PDB entry 7MW1 | X-ray diffraction, 3.40 A resolution | chains A and C

Chain A:
Molecule: Nuclear pore complex protein Nup93
From: Homo sapiens
UniProt: Q8N1F7 (NUP93_HUMAN); residue numbers follow UniProt; this construct covers 174-819
Amino-acid sequence (672 residues; numbered 148 to 819; the number before each row is that of its first residue):
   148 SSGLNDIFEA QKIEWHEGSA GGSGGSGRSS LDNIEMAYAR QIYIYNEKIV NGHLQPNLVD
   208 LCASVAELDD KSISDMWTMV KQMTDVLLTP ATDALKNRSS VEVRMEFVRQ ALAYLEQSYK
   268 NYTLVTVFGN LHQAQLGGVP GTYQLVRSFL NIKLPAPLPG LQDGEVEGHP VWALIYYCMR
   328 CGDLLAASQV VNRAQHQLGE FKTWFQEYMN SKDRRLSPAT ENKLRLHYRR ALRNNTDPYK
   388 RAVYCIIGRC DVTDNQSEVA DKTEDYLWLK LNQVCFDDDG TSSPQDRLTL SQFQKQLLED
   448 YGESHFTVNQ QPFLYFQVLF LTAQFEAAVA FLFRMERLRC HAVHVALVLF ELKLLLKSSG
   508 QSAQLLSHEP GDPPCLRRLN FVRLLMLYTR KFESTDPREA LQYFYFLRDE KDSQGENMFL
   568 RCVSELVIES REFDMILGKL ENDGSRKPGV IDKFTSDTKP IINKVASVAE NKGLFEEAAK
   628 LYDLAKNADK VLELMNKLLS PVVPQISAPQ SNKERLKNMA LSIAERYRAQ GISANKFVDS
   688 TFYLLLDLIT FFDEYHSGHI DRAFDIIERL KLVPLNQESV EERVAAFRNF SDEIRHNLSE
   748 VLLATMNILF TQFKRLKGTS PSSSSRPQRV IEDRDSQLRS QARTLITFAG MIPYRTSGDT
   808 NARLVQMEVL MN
Disordered / not traced: 148-175, 425-430, 763-779
Differences from the reference sequence: expression tag (148-173)
Disulfides: Cys392-Cys397

Chain C:
Molecule: Nucleoporin Nup35
From: Homo sapiens
UniProt: Q8NFH5 (NUP35_HUMAN); residue numbers follow UniProt; this construct covers 84-150
Amino-acid sequence (68 residues; row label = number of the first residue in the row):
    83 SDKSGAPPVR SIYDDISSPG LGSTPLTSRR QPNISVMQSP LVGVTSTPGT GQSMFSPASI
   143 GQPRKTTL
Disordered / not traced: 83-87, 96-150
Differences from the reference sequence: expression tag (83)

How chain A and chain C interact:
Residue-residue contacts (21; chain A residue first):
  Tyr266(A) - Ile94(C)  hydrophobic
  Tyr269(A) - Ile94(C)  hydrophobic
  Tyr269(A) - Tyr95(C)
  Asn402(A) - Ala88(C)
  Asp408(A) - Pro90(C)
  Lys409(A) - Pro90(C)
  Lys409(A) - Arg92(C)
  Thr410(A) - Pro90(C)  hydrogen bond (side chain-backbone)
  Thr410(A) - Val91(C)
  Thr410(A) - Arg92(C)  hydrogen bond (backbone-backbone)
  Glu411(A) - Ile94(C)
  Tyr413(A) - Pro89(C)  hydrophobic
  Tyr448(A) - Ala88(C)
  Tyr448(A) - Pro89(C)
  His452(A) - Pro89(C)  hydrogen bond (side chain-backbone)
  His452(A) - Val91(C)
  Phe453(A) - Val91(C)  hydrophobic
  Val455(A) - Val91(C)  hydrophobic
  Asn456(A) - Val91(C)  hydrogen bond (side chain-backbone)
  Leu461(A) - Val91(C)
  Leu461(A) - Ser93(C)
Other interface residues (no listed pair), chain A (15 interface residues in all): Ala407
Interface features reported in the paper:
  - interface residues, chain C: Ala88(C)
  - hot spots on chain C (mutagenesis) - P89A, P90A, I94A: decreased binding to NUP93SOL

Overview:
15 residues of chain A and 8 residues of chain C are in contact; the contacts include 4 hydrogen bonds. Polar
pairs include Thr410(A)-Pro90(C), His452(A)-Pro89(C) and Asn456(A)-Val91(C). The paper reports that P89A, P90A
and I94A of chain C reduce binding to NUP93SOL; the interface residue Ala88(C).
Here chain A is Nuclear pore complex protein Nup93 and chain C is Nucleoporin Nup35, both from Homo sapiens.
Entry 7MW1 (Crystal structure of the Homo sapiens NUP93-NUP53 complex (NUP93 residues 174-819; NUP53 residues
84-150)) was determined by X-ray diffraction, deposited together with 7MVT, 7MVU, 7MVV, 7MVX, 7MVY and 7MVZ.
